Entry 8WYR (electron microscopy, 3.39 A resolution); this record covers chains B and K of the 12 polymer chains in the assembly.

== Chain B (and K) ==
Protein: Interleukin-2, Isoform 1 of Immunoglobulin heavy constant mu
From: Homo sapiens
Notes: chain K of this document is another copy of the same molecule, construct and numbering; everything in this record applies to it too
UniProtKB: chimeric construct of P60568, P01871: residues 174-194 from P60568 (IL2_HUMAN) positions 1-21 (UniProt number = residue number - 173); residues 229-576 from P01871 positions 106-453 (UniProt number = residue number - 123)
Chain sequence (403 residues; numbered 174 to 576; the number before each row is that of its first residue):
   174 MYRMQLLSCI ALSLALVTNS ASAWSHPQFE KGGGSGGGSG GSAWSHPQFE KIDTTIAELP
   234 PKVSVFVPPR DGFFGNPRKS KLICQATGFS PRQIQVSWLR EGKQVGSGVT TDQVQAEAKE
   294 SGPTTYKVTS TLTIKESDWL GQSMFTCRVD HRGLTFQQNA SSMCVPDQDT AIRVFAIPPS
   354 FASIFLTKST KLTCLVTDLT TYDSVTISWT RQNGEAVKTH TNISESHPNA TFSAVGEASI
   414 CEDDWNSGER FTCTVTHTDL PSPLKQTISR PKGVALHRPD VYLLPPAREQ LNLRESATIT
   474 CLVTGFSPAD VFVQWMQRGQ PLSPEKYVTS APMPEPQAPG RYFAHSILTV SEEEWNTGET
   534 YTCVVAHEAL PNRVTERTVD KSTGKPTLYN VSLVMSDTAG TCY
Unresolved in the structure: 174-344, 575-576 (chain K: 174-344)
Differences from the reference sequence: linker (195-228)
Disulfide bonds: Cys367-Cys426, Cys474-Cys536
Covalent attachments: N-acetylglucosamine (NAG) linked to Asn563
UniProt features mapped onto this chain:
  - glycosylation (N-linked (GlcNAc...) asparagine): Asn332 (complex), Asn395, Asn402

== Chain B / chain K interface ==
Residue-residue contacts - 9 pairs, chain B then chain K:
  Val564(B) - Leu566(K)  hydrophobic
  Val564(B) - Met568(K)  hydrophobic
  Leu566(B) - Leu566(K)  hydrophobic
  Met568(B) - Tyr562(K)  hydrophobic
  Asp570(B) - Tyr562(K)  hydrogen bond
  Thr571(B) - Arg467(K)  hydrogen bond (backbone-side chain)
  Thr571(B) - Asn529(K)
  Ala572(B) - Arg467(K)  hydrogen bond (backbone-side chain)
  Gly573(B) - Arg467(K)
Interface residues without a listed pair, chain B (8 interface residues in all): Tyr562
Interface residues without a listed pair, chain K (7 interface residues in all): Lys554, Val564

== In short ==
Chain B and chain K form an interface of 8 and 7 residues respectively, with 3 hydrogen bonds. Polar contacts
include Asp570(B)-Tyr562(K), Thr571(B)-Arg467(K) and Ala572(B)-Arg467(K). N-acetylglucosamine is covalently
linked to Asn563(B).
Chain B and chain K are both Interleukin-2, Isoform 1 of Immunoglobulin heavy constant mu (Homo sapiens); the
structure, Cryo-EM structure of human CD5L bound to IgM-Fc/J, was determined by electron microscopy, deposited
together with 8WYS.
